Entry 7YR9 (X-ray diffraction, 1.70 A resolution); this record covers chain A.

== Chain A ==
Name: Ubiquinol-cytochrome c reductase iron-sulfur subunit
From: Thermochromatium tepidum
Notes: EC 7.1.1.8
UniProt: D1MZ11 (D1MZ11_THETI); residue numbers follow UniProt; this construct covers 49-197
Amino-acid sequence (149 residues; each row starts with the number of its first residue):
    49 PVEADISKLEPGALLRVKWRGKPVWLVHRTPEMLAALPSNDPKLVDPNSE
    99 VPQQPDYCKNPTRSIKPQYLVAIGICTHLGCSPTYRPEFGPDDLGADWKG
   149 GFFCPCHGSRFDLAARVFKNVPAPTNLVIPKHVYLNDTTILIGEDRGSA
Unresolved in the structure: 195-197
Cystine bridges: Cys129-Cys154
Metal / ion sites: Zn2+: Cys124, Cys152
What the authors report for this chain:
  - binding site for chloride ion: His126, Leu127, Cys129, His155, Ser157
  - self-association interface (contacts with another copy of this molecule): Leu127, Pro153, His155

== Summary ==
The Zn2+ site is built by Cys124 and Cys152. The paper reports a binding site for chloride ion at His126,
Leu127 and Cys129 among others; a self-association interface involving Leu127, Pro153 and His155.
Chain A is Ubiquinol-cytochrome c reductase iron-sulfur subunit (Thermochromatium tepidum); the structure,
Crystal structure of the immature form of TtPetA, was determined by X-ray diffraction, deposited together with
7YRA.
